Entry 4CBY (X-ray diffraction, 2.72 A resolution); this record covers chain A.

[Chain A]
Protein: Histone deacetylase 4
Organism: Homo sapiens
Notes: EC 3.5.1.98; fragment: catalytic domain, residues 648-1033
UniProt: P56524 (HDAC4_HUMAN); residues 648-1033 here = UniProt positions 648-1033
Amino-acid sequence (395 residues; each row starts with the number of its first residue):
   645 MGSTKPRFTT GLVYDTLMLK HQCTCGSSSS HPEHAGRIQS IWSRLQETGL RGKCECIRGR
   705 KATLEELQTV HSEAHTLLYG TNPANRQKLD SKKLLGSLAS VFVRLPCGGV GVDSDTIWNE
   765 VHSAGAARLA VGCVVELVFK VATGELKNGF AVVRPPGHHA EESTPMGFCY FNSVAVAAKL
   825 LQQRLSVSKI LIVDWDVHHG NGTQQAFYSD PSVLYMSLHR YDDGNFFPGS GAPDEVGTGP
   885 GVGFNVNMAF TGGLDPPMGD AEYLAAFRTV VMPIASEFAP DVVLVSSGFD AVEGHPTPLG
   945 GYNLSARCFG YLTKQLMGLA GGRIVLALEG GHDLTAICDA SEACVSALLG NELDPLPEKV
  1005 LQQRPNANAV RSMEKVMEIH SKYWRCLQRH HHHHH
Unresolved in the structure: 645-652, 1033-1039
Differences from the reference sequence: expression tag (645-647, 1034-1039); engineered mutation A728 (Leu in P56524)
Metal / ion sites: Zn2+ site 1: C667, C669, H675, C751; Na+ site 1: D838, D840, H842, S861, L862; Zn2+ site 2: D840, H842, D934 (together with KEE); Na+ site 2: F851, D854, V857
Small-molecule neighbours: KEE ((1R,2R,3R)-2-[4-(1,3-oxazol-5-yl)phenyl]-N-oxidanyl-3-phenyl-cyclopropane-1-carboxamide): P676, E677, R681, P800, H802, H803, G811, F812, D840, H842, F871, D934, L943, E973, G974, G975, H976
Curated features (UniProtKB/Swiss-Prot):
  - active site: H803
  - binding site (Zn(2+)): C667, C669, H675, C751
  - natural variant: P727 (P727R: In a breast cancer sample)
  - mutagenesis: H803 (H803L: Abolishes histone deacetylase activity)

[Overview]
Chain A binds compound KEE. The Zn2+ site 1 is built by C667, C669, H675 and C751. D838, D840, H842, S861 and
L862 form the Na+ site 1. From UniProt: active-site residue H803, 4 Zn2+-binding residues and one mutagenesis
site.
Chain A is Histone deacetylase 4 (Homo sapiens); the structure, Design, synthesis, and biological evaluation
of potent and selective Class IIa HDAC inhibitors as a potential ..., was determined by X-ray diffraction
together with 4CBT from the same study.
